Entry 3PLA (X-ray diffraction, 3.15 A resolution); this record covers chains A and B of the 10 polymer chains in the assembly.

# Chain A (and B)
Name: Pre mRNA splicing protein
Source organism: Sulfolobus solfataricus
Notes: chain B of this document is another copy of the same molecule, construct and numbering; everything in this record applies to it too
Reference sequence: Q97ZH3 (Q97ZH3_SULSO); residues 1-380 here = UniProt positions 1-380
Amino-acid sequence (388 residues; each row starts with the number of its first residue):
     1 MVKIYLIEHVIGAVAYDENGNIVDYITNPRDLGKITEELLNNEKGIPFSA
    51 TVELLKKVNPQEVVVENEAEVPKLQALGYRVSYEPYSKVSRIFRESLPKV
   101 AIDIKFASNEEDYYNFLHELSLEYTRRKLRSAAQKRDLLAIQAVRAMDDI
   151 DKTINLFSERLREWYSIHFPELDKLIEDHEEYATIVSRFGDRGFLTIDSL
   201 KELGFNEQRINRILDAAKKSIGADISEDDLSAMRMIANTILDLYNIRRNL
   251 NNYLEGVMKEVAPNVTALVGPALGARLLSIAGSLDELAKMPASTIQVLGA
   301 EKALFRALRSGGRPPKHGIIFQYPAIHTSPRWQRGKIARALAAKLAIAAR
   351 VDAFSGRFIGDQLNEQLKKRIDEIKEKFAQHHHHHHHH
Unresolved in the structure: 1-2, 378-388
Differences from the reference sequence: engineered mutation Val-2 (Met in Q97ZH3); expression tag (381-388)

# Interface between chain A and chain B
Pairs across the interface (68; chain A residue first):
  Arg-126(A) / Ile-221(B)
  Leu-129(A) / Ile-221(B)  hydrophobic
  Arg-130(A) / Ile-221(B)
  Arg-130(A) / Gly-222(B)  hydrogen bond (side chain-backbone)
  Arg-130(A) / Asp-224(B)  salt bridge
  Ala-133(A) / Ile-167(B)
  Ala-133(A) / Ala-223(B)
  Gln-134(A) / Ala-223(B)
  Gln-134(A) / Asp-224(B)
  Leu-138(A) / Ile-167(B)
  Leu-139(A) / Trp-164(B)
  Leu-139(A) / Ile-167(B)  hydrophobic
  Leu-139(A) / Ile-225(B)  hydrophobic
  Leu-139(A) / Asp-229(B)
  Leu-139(A) / Met-233(B)  hydrophobic
  Gln-142(A) / Glu-163(B)
  Gln-142(A) / Trp-164(B)
  Gln-142(A) / Ile-167(B)
  Ala-143(A) / Trp-164(B)  hydrophobic
  Arg-145(A) / Arg-160(B)
  Ala-146(A) / Arg-160(B)
  Ala-146(A) / Trp-164(B)  hydrophobic
  Asp-149(A) / Leu-156(B)
  Asp-149(A) / Phe-157(B)
  Asp-149(A) / Arg-160(B)  salt bridge
  Thr-153(A) / Thr-153(B)
  Thr-153(A) / Phe-157(B)
  Leu-156(A) / Asp-149(B)
  Phe-157(A) / Asp-149(B)
  Phe-157(A) / Thr-153(B)
  Arg-160(A) / Arg-145(B)
  Arg-160(A) / Ala-146(B)
  Arg-160(A) / Asp-149(B)  salt bridge
  Glu-163(A) / Gln-142(B)
  Trp-164(A) / Leu-139(B)
  Trp-164(A) / Gln-142(B)
  Trp-164(A) / Ala-143(B)  hydrophobic
  Trp-164(A) / Ala-146(B)  hydrophobic
  Trp-164(A) / Leu-250(B)  hydrophobic
  Ile-167(A) / Ala-133(B)
  Ile-167(A) / Leu-139(B)  hydrophobic
  Ile-167(A) / Gln-142(B)
  Ile-221(A) / Arg-126(B)
  Ile-221(A) / Leu-129(B)  hydrophobic
  Ile-221(A) / Arg-130(B)
  Gly-222(A) / Arg-130(B)
  Ala-223(A) / Ala-133(B)
  Ala-223(A) / Gln-134(B)
  Asp-224(A) / Arg-130(B)  salt bridge
  Asp-224(A) / Gln-134(B)
  Ile-225(A) / Leu-139(B)  hydrophobic
  Asp-228(A) / Tyr-253(B)
  Asp-229(A) / Leu-139(B)
  Asp-229(A) / Tyr-253(B)  hydrogen bond
  Met-233(A) / Leu-139(B)  hydrophobic
  Met-235(A) / Ile-246(B)
  Met-235(A) / Asn-249(B)
  Ile-236(A) / Ala-146(B)  hydrophobic
  Thr-239(A) / Leu-243(B)
  Thr-239(A) / Ile-246(B)
  Asp-242(A) / Asp-242(B)
  Leu-243(A) / Thr-239(B)
  Ile-246(A) / Met-235(B)  hydrophobic
  Ile-246(A) / Thr-239(B)
  Asn-249(A) / Met-235(B)
  Leu-250(A) / Trp-164(B)  hydrophobic
  Tyr-253(A) / Asp-228(B)
  Tyr-253(A) / Asp-229(B)  hydrogen bond
Other interface residues (no listed pair), chain A (38 interface residues in all): Ile-150, Ala-232
Other interface residues (no listed pair), chain B (38 interface residues in all): Leu-138, Ile-150, Ala-232, Ile-236

# Overview
Chain A and chain B each contribute 38 residues to their interface; the contacts include 3 hydrogen bonds and
4 salt bridges. Polar contacts include Arg-130(A)/Asp-224(B), Asp-149(A)/Arg-160(B) and Arg-130(A)/Gly-222(B).
Both chains are Pre mRNA splicing protein (Sulfolobus solfataricus). Entry 3PLA (Crystal structure of a
catalytically active substrate-bound box C/D RNP from Sulfolobus solfataricus) was determined by X-ray
diffraction.
